PDB entry 7MCA | electron microscopy, 3.60 A resolution | chains E and G of the 9 polymer chains in the assembly

[Chain E]
Protein: Origin recognition complex subunit 5
Source organism: Saccharomyces cerevisiae
UniProt: P50874 (ORC5_YEAST); residues 1-479 here = UniProt positions 1-479
Sequence (479 residues; row label = number of the first residue in the row):
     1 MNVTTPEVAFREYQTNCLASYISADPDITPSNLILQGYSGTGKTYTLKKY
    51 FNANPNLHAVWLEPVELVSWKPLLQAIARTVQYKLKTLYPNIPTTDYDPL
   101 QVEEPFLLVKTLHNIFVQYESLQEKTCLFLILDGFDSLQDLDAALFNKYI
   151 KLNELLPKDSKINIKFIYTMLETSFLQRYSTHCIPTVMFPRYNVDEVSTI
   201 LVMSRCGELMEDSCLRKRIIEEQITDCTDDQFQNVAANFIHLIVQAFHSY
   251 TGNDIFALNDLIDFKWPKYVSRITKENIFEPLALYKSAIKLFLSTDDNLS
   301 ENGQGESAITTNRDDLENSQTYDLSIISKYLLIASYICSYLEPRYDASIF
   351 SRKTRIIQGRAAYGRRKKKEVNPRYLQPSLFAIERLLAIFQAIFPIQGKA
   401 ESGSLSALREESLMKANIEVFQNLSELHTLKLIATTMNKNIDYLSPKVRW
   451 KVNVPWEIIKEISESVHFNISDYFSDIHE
Unresolved in the structure: 301-318, 399-406, 479
Bound ions: Mg2+: Thr44, Asp133 (together with ATP-gamma-S)
Small-molecule neighbours: ATP-gamma-S (AGS; phosphothiophosphoric acid-adenylate ester): Val8, Ala9, Phe10, Tyr38, Ser39, Gly40, Thr41, Gly42, Lys43, Thr44, Tyr45, Leu171, Tyr192, Ile200, Met203, Ser204, Ile255, Phe256
UniProt features mapped onto this chain:
  - binding site (ATP): Gly37 to Thr44

[Chain G]
Molecule: 85-nt DNA strand
Sequence (85 nucleotides; each row starts with the number of its first residue):
     1 GTTATTTTACAGATTTTATGTTTAGATCTTTTATGCTTGCTTTTCAAAAG
    51 GCCTGCAGGCAAGTGCACAAACAATACTTAAATAA
Unresolved in the structure: 1-4, 55-85

[How chain E and chain G interact]
Contacting residue pairs - 11 pairs, chain E then chain G:
  Lys71(E) with DT21(G), salt bridge to the phosphate
  Gln358(E) with DA46(G), sugar contact; DA47(G), phosphate contact
  Arg360(E) with DT44(G), hydrogen bond to the base; DC45(G), hydrogen bond to the sugar
  Tyr363(E) with DT43(G), hydrogen bond to the base; DT44(G), phosphate contact
  Arg366(E) with DT41(G), base contact; DT42(G), hydrogen bond to the sugar
  Lys439(E) with DG25(G), base contact
  Asn440(E) with DG25(G), phosphate contact
Also at the interface, not in a pair above, chain E (11 interface residues in all): Gly359, Ser379, Leu380, Arg449
Also at the interface, not in a pair above, chain G (10 interface residues in all): DT34

[In short]
The interface between chain E and chain G involves 11 residues on one side and 10 on the other, with 4
hydrogen bonds and 1 salt bridge. Polar pairs include Arg360(E)-DT44(G), Tyr363(E)-DT43(G) and
Arg360(E)-DC45(G). Bound to chain E: ATP-gamma-S.
Here chain E is Origin recognition complex subunit 5 (Saccharomyces cerevisiae) and chain G is an 85-nt DNA
strand. Entry 7MCA (Structure of the S. cerevisiae origin recognition complex bound to the replication
initiator Cdc6 and the ...) was determined by electron microscopy.
